2YKR - chains A and N of the 22 polymer chains in the assembly; structure by electron microscopy, 9.80 A resolution (very low resolution: no residue pairs are listed; an interface is given only as per-side residue counts).

# Chain A
Molecule: 16S RRNA
Organism: Escherichia coli
Sequence (1533 nucleotides; numbered 2 to 1534; the number before each row is that of its first residue):
     2 AAUUGAAGAG UUUGAUCAUG GCUCAGAUUG AACGCUGGCG GCAGGCCUAA CACAUGCAAG
    62 UCGAACGGUA ACAGGAAGAA GCUUGCUUCU UUGCUGACGA GUGGCGGACG GGUGAGUAAU
   122 GUCUGGGAAA CUGCCUGAUG GAGGGGGAUA ACUACUGGAA ACGGUAGCUA AUACCGCAUA
   182 ACGUCGCAAG ACCAAAGAGG GGGACCUUCG GGCCUCUUGC CAUCGGAUGU GCCCAGAUGG
   242 GAUUAGCUAG UAGGUGGGGU AACGGCUCAC CUAGGCGACG AUCCCUAGCU GGUCUGAGAG
   302 GAUGACCAGC CACACUGGAA CUGAGACACG GUCCAGACUC CUACGGGAGG CAGCAGUGGG
   362 GAAUAUUGCA CAAUGGGCGC AAGCCUGAUG CAGCCAUGCC GCGUGUAUGA AGAAGGCCUU
   422 CGGGUUGUAA AGUACUUUCA GCGGGGAGGA AGGGAGUAAA GUUAAUACCU UUGCUCAUUG
   482 ACGUUACCCG CAGAAGAAGC ACCGGCUAAC UCCGUGCCAG CAGCCGCGGU AAUACGGAGG
   542 GUGCAAGCGU UAAUCGGAAU UACUGGGCGU AAAGCGCACG CAGGCGGUUU GUUAAGUCAG
   602 AUGUGAAAUC CCCGGGCUCA ACCUGGGAAC UGCAUCUGAU ACUGGCAAGC UUGAGUCUCG
   662 UAGAGGGGGG UAGAAUUCCA GGUGUAGCGG UGAAAUGCGU AGAGAUCUGG AGGAAUACCG
   722 GUGGCGAAGG CGGCCCCCUG GACGAAGACU GACGCUCAGG UGCGAAAGCG UGGGGAGCAA
   782 ACAGGAUUAG AUACCCUGGU AGUCCACGCC GUAAACGAUG UCGACUUGGA GGUUGUGCCC
   842 UUGAGGCGUG GCUUCCGGAG CUAACGCGUU AAGUCGACCG CCUGGGGAGU ACGGCCGCAA
   902 GGUUAAAACU CAAAUGAAUU GACGGGGGCC CGCACAAGCG GUGGAGCAUG UGGUUUAAUU
   962 CGAUGCAACG CGAAGAACCU UACCUGGUCU UGACAUCCAC GGAAGUUUUC AGAGAUGAGA
  1022 AUGUGCCUUC GGGAACCGUG AGACAGGUGC UGCAUGGCUG UCGUCAGCUC GUGUUGUGAA
  1082 AUGUUGGGUU AAGUCCCGCA ACGAGCGCAA CCCUUAUCCU UUGUUGCCAG CGGUCCGGCC
  1142 GGGAACUCAA AGGAGACUGC CAGUGAUAAA CUGGAGGAAG GUGGGGAUGA CGUCAAGUCA
  1202 UCAUGGCCCU UACGACCAGG GCUACACACG UGCUACAAUG GCGCAUACAA AGAGAAGCGA
  1262 CCUCGCGAGA GCAAGCGGAC CUCAUAAAGU GCGUCGUAGU CCGGAUUGGA GUCUGCAACU
  1322 CGACUCCAUG AAGUCGGAAU CGCUAGUAAU CGUGGAUCAG AAUGCCACGG UGAAUACGUU
  1382 CCCGGGCCUU GUACACACCG CCCGUCACAC CAUGGGAGUG GGUUGCAAAA GAAGUAGGUA
  1442 GCUUAACCUU CGGGAGGGCG CUUACCACUU UGUGAUUCAU GACUGGGGUG AAGUCGUAAC
  1502 AAGGUAACCG UAGGGGAACC UGCGGUUGGA UCA

# Chain N
Name: 30S ribosomal protein S14
Organism: Escherichia coli
UniProt: B7M1M1 (RS14_ECO8A); residues 1-100 here correspond to UniProt positions 2-101 (UniProt number = residue number + 1)
Amino-acid sequence (100 residues; row label = number of the first residue in the row):
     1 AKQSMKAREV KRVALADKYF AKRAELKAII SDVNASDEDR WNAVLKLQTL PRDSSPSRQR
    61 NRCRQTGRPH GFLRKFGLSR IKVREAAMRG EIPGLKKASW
Disordered / not traced: 37-39
Sequence notes: conflict Asp39 (Glu40 in B7M1M1)

# Interface between chain A and chain N
At this resolution (10 A) residue pairs are not listed: 62 residues of chain A and 60 of chain N lie at the interface.

# In short
62 residues of chain A face 60 of chain N across their interface.
Chain A is 16S RRNA and chain N is 30S ribosomal protein S14, both from Escherichia coli; the structure, 30S
ribosomal subunit with RsgA bound in the presence of GMPPNP, was determined by electron microscopy.
